4N4P - chains B and D of the 4 polymer chains in the assembly; structure by X-ray diffraction, 1.80 A resolution.

# Chain B (and D)
Molecule: Acylneuraminate lyase
Organism: Mycoplasma synoviae
Notes: EC 4.1.3.3; chain D of this document is another copy of the same molecule, construct and numbering; everything in this record applies to it too
Reference sequence: Q4A6K4 (Q4A6K4_MYCS5); numbering as in UniProt (aligned over 1-296)
Sequence (296 residues; row label = number of the first residue in the row):
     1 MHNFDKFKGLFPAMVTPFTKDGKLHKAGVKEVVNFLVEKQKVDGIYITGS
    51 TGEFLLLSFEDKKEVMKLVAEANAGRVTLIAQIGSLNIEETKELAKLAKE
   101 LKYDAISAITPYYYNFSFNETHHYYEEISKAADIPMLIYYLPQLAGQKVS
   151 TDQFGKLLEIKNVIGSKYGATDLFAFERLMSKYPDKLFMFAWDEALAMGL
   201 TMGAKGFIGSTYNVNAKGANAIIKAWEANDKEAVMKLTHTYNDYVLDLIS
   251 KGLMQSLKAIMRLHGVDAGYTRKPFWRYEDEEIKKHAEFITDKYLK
Disordered / not traced: 143-148 (chain D: 1-2, 143-148)

# How chain B and chain D interact
Pairs across the interface - 46 pairs, chain B then chain D:
  S50(B) - Y113(D)  hydrogen bond
  S50(B) - Y114(D)  hydrogen bond (backbone-side chain)
  E53(B) - Y114(D)
  F54(B) - Y113(D)
  F54(B) - Y114(D)
  L55(B) - L86(D)  hydrophobic
  L55(B) - Y113(D)  hydrophobic
  L56(B) - L86(D)  hydrophobic
  L86(B) - L55(D)  hydrophobic
  L86(B) - L56(D)  hydrophobic
  L86(B) - K273(D)
  L86(B) - P274(D)
  I88(B) - K273(D)
  E89(B) - K273(D)  salt bridge
  I109(B) - Y113(D)
  Y112(B) - Y112(D)  hydrophobic
  Y112(B) - Y113(D)  hydrophobic
  Y113(B) - S50(D)  hydrogen bond
  Y113(B) - F54(D)
  Y113(B) - L55(D)  hydrophobic
  Y113(B) - I109(D)
  Y113(B) - Y112(D)  hydrophobic
  Y114(B) - S50(D)  hydrogen bond (side chain-backbone)
  Y114(B) - E53(D)
  Y114(B) - F54(D)
  Y114(B) - F275(D)  hydrophobic
  F116(B) - P274(D)  hydrophobic
  F116(B) - F275(D)  hydrophobic
  N119(B) - W276(D)
  E120(B) - Q255(D)
  E120(B) - P274(D)
  E120(B) - F275(D)
  E120(B) - W276(D)  hydrogen bond (side chain-backbone)
  E127(B) - K273(D)  salt bridge
  Q255(B) - E120(D)
  K273(B) - L86(D)
  K273(B) - I88(D)
  K273(B) - E127(D)  salt bridge
  P274(B) - L86(D)
  P274(B) - F116(D)  hydrophobic
  P274(B) - E120(D)
  F275(B) - Y114(D)  hydrophobic
  F275(B) - F116(D)  hydrophobic
  F275(B) - E120(D)
  W276(B) - N119(D)
  W276(B) - E120(D)  hydrogen bond (backbone-side chain)
Interface residues without a listed pair, chain B (26 interface residues in all): K92, P111, H123, Y124, M254
Interface residues without a listed pair, chain D (25 interface residues in all): G49, P111, H123, Y124, M254

# Summary
Chain B and chain D form an interface of 26 and 25 residues respectively; the contacts include 6 hydrogen
bonds and 3 salt bridges. Polar contacts include E89(B)-K273(D), E127(B)-K273(D) and S50(B)-Y113(D).
Chain B and chain D are both Acylneuraminate lyase (Mycoplasma synoviae); the structure, Crystal Structure of
N-acetylneuraminate lyase from Mycoplasma synoviae, crystal form I, was determined by X-ray diffraction,
deposited together with 4N4Q.
